PDB entry 5YJM | X-ray diffraction, 1.90 A resolution | chain A

Chain A:
Name: human chymase
Source organism: Homo sapiens
Amino-acid sequence (226 residues; row label = number of the first residue in the row; note: 10 numbers in that range are skipped by the numbering (no residue carries them; nothing is unmodelled there); a row labelled like 37A-37C holds insertion residues (37A, then the next letters in order)):
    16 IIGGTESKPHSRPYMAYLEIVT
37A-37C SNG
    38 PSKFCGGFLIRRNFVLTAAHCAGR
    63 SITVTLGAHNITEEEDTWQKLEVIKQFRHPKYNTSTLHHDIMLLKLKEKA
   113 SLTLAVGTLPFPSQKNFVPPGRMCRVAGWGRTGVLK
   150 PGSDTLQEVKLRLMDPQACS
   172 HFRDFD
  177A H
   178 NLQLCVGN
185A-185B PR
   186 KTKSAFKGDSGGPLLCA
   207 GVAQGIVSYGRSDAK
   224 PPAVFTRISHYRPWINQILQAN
Unresolved in the structure: 124-131
Cystine bridges: Cys42-Cys58, Cys136-Cys201, Cys168-Cys182
Covalently attached groups: N-acetylglucosamine (NAG) linked to Asn72, Asn95
Ion coordination: Zn2+: His25, Glu77, Glu84, Lys109
Residues lining bound ligands: 7-oxo-3- (8W3; 2-amino-4-((R)-1-((R,Z)-6-(5-chloro-2-methoxybenzyl)-7-oxo-3-(phenoxyimino)-1,4-diazepane-1-carboxamido)propyl)benzoic acid): Ile35, Lys40, Phe41, Cys42, His57, Cys58, Tyr94, Thr96, Leu99, Asp102, Arg143, Ser189, Ala190, Phe191, Lys192, Gly193, Ser195, Val213, Ser214, Tyr215, Gly216, Arg217, Ser218, Ala226

Overview:
Chain A binds 7-oxo-3-. Covalently linked N-acetylglucosamine: at Asn72 and Asn95. The Zn2+ site is built by
His25, Glu77, Glu84 and Lys109.
Chain A is human chymase (Homo sapiens); the structure, Human chymase in complex with
7-oxo-3-(phenoxyimino)-1,4-diazepane derivative, was determined by X-ray diffraction together with 5YJP from
the same study.
